Entry 6G7K (X-ray diffraction, 1.90 A resolution); this record covers chain A.

== Chain A ==
Molecule: Bacteriorhodopsin
Organism: Halobacterium salinarum (strain ATCC 700922 / JCM 11081 / NRC-1)
UniProt: P02945 (BACR_HALSA); residues -12 to 249 here correspond to UniProt positions 1-262 (UniProt number = residue number + 13)
Chain sequence (262 residues; numbered -12 to 249; the number before each row is that of its first residue; numbers below 1 keep their minus sign (Met-12 is residue -12)):
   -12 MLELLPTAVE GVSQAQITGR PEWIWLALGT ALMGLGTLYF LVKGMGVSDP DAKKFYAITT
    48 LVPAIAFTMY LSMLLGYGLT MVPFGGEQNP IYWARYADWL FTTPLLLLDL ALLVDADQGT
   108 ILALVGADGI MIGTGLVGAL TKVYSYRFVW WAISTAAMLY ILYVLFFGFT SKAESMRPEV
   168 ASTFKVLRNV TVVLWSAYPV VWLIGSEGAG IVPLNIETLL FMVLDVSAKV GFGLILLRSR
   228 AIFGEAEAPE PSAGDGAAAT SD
Disordered / not traced: -12 to 4, 235-249
UniProt features mapped onto this chain:
  - site: Asp85 (Primary proton acceptor)
  - modified residue: Gln1 (Pyrrolidone carboxylic acid), Lys216 (N6-(retinylidene)lysine)
Covalently attached groups: retinal (RET) linked to Lys216
Residues lining bound ligands:
  - lipid fragment (LI1; 1-[2,6,10.14-tetramethyl-hexadecan-16-yl]-2-[2,10,14-trimethylhexadecan-16-yl]glycerol), molecule 1: Ala14, Thr17, Ala18, Leu22, Leu61
  - lipid fragment (LI1), molecule 2: Phe54, Leu58, Leu62, Tyr133, Val136, Ala139, Ile140, Ala143
  - lipid fragment (LI1), molecule 3: Trp80, Ala84, Leu123, Leu127
  - lipid fragment (LI1), molecule 4: Asn176, Val179, Val180, Ser183, Ala184, Val187
  - retinal (RET): Tyr83, Trp86, Thr89, Thr90, Leu93, Met118, Ile119, Gly122, Trp138, Ser141, Thr142, Met145, Trp182, Tyr185, Pro186, Trp189, Asp212, Ala215

== Overview ==
Chain A binds 4 copies of lipid fragment. Retinal is covalently linked to Lys216.
Chain A is Bacteriorhodopsin (Halobacterium salinarum (strain ATCC 700922 / JCM 11081 / NRC-1)); the
structure, Retinal isomerization in bacteriorhodopsin revealed by a femtosecond X-ray laser: 10 ps state
structure, was determined by X-ray diffraction, deposited together with 6G7H, 6G7I, 6G7J and 6G7L.
